4J8U - chains C and I of the 10 polymer chains in the assembly; structure by X-ray diffraction, 2.38 A resolution.

Chain C:
Molecule: Histone H2A type 1
Organism: Xenopus laevis
UniProt: P06897 (H2A1_XENLA); aligned to UniProt positions 2-129 over residues 1-128 (the alignment contains insertions or deletions, so no single offset holds)
Sequence (128 residues; row label = number of the first residue in the row):
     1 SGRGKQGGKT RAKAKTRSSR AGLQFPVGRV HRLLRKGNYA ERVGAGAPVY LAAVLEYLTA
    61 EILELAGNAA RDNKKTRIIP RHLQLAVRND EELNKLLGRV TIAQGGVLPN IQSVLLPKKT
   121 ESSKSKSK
Disordered / not traced: 1-13, 120-128
Differences from the reference sequence: conflict Arg99 (Gly100 in P06897), Ser123 (Ala124 in P06897)
Residues lining bound ligands: ELJ (chlorido(eta-6-p-cymene)(N-phenyl-2-pyridinecarbothioamide)osmium(II)): Leu33, Lys36, Gly37, Tyr39
UniProt features mapped onto this chain:
  - modified residue: Ser1 (N-acetylserine), Lys5 (N6-(2-hydroxyisobutyryl)lysine), Lys9 (N6-(2-hydroxyisobutyryl)lysine), Lys36 (N6-(2-hydroxyisobutyryl)lysine), Lys74 (N6-(2-hydroxyisobutyryl)lysine), Lys75 (N6-(2-hydroxyisobutyryl)lysine), Lys95 (N6-(2-hydroxyisobutyryl)lysine), Gln104 (N5-methylglutamine), Lys118 (N6-(2-hydroxyisobutyryl)lysine)
  - cross-link (Glycyl lysine isopeptide (Lys-Gly)): Lys13 (interchain with G-Cter in ubiquitin), Lys15 (interchain with G-Cter in ubiquitin), Lys119 (interchain with G-Cter in ubiquitin)

Chain I:
Molecule: 145-nt DNA strand
Sequence (145 nucleotides; each row starts with the number of its first residue; numbers below 1 keep their minus sign (DA-72 is residue -72)):
   -72 ATCAATATCC ACCTGCAGAT ACTACCAAAA GTGTATTTGG AAACTGCTCC ATCAAAAGGC
   -12 ATGTTCAGCT GAATCAGCTG AACATGCCTT TTGATGGAGC AGTTTCCAAA TACACTTTTG
    48 GTAGTATCTG CAGGTGGATA TTGAT

How chain C and chain I interact:
Pairs across the interface (13; chain C residue first):
  Ala14(C) with DG-42(I), phosphate contact; DT-41(I), phosphate contact
  Lys15(C) with DT-41(I), hydrogen bond to the phosphate
  Thr16(C) with DG-42(I), phosphate contact
  Arg17(C) with DG-42(I), salt bridge to the phosphate
  Arg20(C) with DT-41(I), salt bridge to the phosphate
  Gly28(C) with DA-43(I), phosphate contact
  Arg29(C) with DA-43(I), hydrogen bond to the phosphate
  Arg32(C) with DA-44(I), hydrogen bond to the phosphate; DA-43(I), salt bridge to the phosphate
  Arg42(C) with DT-35(I), sugar contact; DG-34(I), sugar contact
  Arg77(C) with DA-54(I), sugar contact

Summary:
The interface between chain C and chain I involves 10 residues on one side and 7 on the other, with 3 hydrogen
bonds and 3 salt bridges. Polar pairs include Lys15(C)-DT-41(I), Arg29(C)-DA-43(I) and Arg32(C)-DA-44(I).
Ligands of chain C: compound ELJ.
Here chain C is Histone H2A type 1 (Xenopus laevis) and chain I is a 145-nt DNA strand. Entry 4J8U (X-ray
structure of NCP145 with chlorido(eta-6-p-cymene)(N-phenyl-2-pyridinecarbothioamide)osmium(II)) was determined
by X-ray diffraction together with 4J8V, 4J8X and 4J8W from the same study.
